Entry 8SAW (electron microscopy, 3.30 A resolution); this record covers chains B and F of the 12 polymer chains in the assembly.

[Chain B (and F)]
Molecule: CH848.3.D0949.10.17chim.6R.SOSIP.664 gp41
From: HIV-1 06TG.HT008
Notes: chain F of this document is another copy of the same molecule, construct and numbering; everything in this record applies to it too
Amino-acid sequence (132 residues; numbered 512 to 664; 21 numbers in that range are skipped by the numbering (no residue carries them; nothing is unmodelled there); the number before each row is that of its first residue):
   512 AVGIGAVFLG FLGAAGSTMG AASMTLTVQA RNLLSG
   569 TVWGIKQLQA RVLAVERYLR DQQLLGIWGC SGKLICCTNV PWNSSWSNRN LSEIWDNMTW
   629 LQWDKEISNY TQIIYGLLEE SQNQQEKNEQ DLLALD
Disordered / not traced: 512-520
Disulfides: Cys598-Cys604

[Interface between chain B and chain F]
Contacting residue pairs (21):
  Leu576(B) - Leu576(F)  hydrophobic
  Gln577(B) - Val570(F)
  Gln577(B) - Leu576(F)
  Gln577(B) - Arg579(F)
  Val580(B) - Leu576(F)  hydrophobic
  Val580(B) - Val580(F)  hydrophobic
  Glu584(B) - Leu544(F)
  Glu584(B) - Leu545(F)  hydrogen bond (side chain-backbone)
  Leu587(B) - Val583(F)  hydrophobic
  Arg588(B) - Leu544(F)
  Gln591(B) - Ala541(F)  hydrogen bond (side chain-backbone)
  Gln591(B) - Tyr586(F)  hydrogen bond
  Gly594(B) - Gly600(F)
  Ser599(B) - Gly600(F)
  Glu647(B) - Thr538(F)  hydrogen bond
  Glu647(B) - Arg542(F)  salt bridge
  Asn651(B) - Thr536(F)
  Glu654(B) - Lys601(F)
  Glu654(B) - Leu602(F)
  Glu654(B) - Ile603(F)  hydrogen bond (side chain-backbone)
  Lys655(B) - Ser534(F)
Interface residues without a listed pair, chain B (17 interface residues in all): Ile573, Val583, Ile595, Gln658
Interface residues without a listed pair, chain F (21 interface residues in all): Asn543, Gly572, Leu587, Cys605

[Summary]
The interface between chain B and chain F involves 17 residues on one side and 21 on the other; the contacts
include 5 hydrogen bonds and 1 salt bridge. Polar pairs include Glu647(B)-Arg542(F), Glu584(B)-Leu545(F) and
Gln591(B)-Ala541(F).
Chain B and chain F are both CH848.3.D0949.10.17chim.6R.SOSIP.664 gp41 (HIV-1 06TG.HT008); the structure,
CryoEM structure of DH270.UCA.G57R-CH848.10.17DT, was determined by electron microscopy (same publication as
8SAL, 8SAN, 8SAQ, 8SAR, 8SAS, 8SAT and 9 further entries).
